Entry 7W0F (electron microscopy, 4.55 A resolution (low resolution: residue-level contacts below are approximate; hydrogen-bond / salt-bridge calls are withheld)); this record covers chains A and D of the 6 polymer chains in the assembly.

== Chain A ==
Molecule: Dicer-2, isoform A
From: Drosophila melanogaster
Notes: EC 3.1.21.1, 3.1.26.-, 3.1.26.3, 3.6.1.3
UniProt: A1ZAW0 (A1ZAW0_DROME); residues 1-1722 here = UniProt positions 1-1722
Amino-acid sequence (1722 residues; numbered 1 to 1722; the number before each row is that of its first residue):
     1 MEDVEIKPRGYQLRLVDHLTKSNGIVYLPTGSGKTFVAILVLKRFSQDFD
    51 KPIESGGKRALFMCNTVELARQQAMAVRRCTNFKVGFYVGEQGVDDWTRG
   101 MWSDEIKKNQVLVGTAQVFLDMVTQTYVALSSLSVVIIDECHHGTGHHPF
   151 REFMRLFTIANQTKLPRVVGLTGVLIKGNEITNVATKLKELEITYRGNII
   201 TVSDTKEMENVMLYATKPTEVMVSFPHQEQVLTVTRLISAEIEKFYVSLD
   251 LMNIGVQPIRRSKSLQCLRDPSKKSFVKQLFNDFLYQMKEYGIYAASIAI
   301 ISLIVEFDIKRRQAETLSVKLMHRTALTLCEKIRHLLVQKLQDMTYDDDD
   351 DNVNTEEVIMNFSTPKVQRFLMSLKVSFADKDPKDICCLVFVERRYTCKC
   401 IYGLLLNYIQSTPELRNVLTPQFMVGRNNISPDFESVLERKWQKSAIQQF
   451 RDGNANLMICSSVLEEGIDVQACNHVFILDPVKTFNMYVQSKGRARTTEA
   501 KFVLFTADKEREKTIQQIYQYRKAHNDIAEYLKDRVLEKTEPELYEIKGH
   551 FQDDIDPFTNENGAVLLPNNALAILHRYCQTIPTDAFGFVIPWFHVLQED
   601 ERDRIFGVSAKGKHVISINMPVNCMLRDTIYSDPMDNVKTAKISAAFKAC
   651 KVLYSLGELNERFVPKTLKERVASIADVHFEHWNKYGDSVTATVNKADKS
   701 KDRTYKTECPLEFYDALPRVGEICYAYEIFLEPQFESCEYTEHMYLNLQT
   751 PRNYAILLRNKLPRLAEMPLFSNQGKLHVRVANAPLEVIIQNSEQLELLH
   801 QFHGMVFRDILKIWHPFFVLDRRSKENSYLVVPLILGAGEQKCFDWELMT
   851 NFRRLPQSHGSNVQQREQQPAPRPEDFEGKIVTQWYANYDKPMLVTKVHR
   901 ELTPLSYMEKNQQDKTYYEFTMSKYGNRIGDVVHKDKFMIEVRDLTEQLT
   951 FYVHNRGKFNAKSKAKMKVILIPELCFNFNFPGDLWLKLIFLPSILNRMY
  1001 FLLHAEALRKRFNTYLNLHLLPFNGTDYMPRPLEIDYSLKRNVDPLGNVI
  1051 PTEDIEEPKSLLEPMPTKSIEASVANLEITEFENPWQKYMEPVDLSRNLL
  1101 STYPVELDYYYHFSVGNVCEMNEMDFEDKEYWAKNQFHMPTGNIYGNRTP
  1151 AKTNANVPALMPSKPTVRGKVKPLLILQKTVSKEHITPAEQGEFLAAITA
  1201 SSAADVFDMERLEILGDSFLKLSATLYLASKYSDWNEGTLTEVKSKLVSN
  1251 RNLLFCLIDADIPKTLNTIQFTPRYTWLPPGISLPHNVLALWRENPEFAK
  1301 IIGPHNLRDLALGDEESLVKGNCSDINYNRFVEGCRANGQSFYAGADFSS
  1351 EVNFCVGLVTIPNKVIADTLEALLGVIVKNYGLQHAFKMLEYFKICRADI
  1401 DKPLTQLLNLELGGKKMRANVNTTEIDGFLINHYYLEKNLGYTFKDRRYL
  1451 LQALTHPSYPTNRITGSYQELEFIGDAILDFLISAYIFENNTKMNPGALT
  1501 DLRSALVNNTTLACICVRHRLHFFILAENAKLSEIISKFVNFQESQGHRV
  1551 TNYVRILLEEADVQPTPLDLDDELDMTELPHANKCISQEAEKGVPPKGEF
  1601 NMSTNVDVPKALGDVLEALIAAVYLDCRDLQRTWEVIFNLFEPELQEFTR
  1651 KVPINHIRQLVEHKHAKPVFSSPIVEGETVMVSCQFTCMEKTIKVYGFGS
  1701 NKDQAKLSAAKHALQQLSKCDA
Not modelled in the structure: 1, 1041-1168, 1553-1601, 1655-1722
Reported in the primary citation:
  - mutagenesis - D1217N/D1476N: abolished catalytic activity
  - catalytic residues: Asp1217, Asp1476 (citing earlier work)

== Chain D ==
Molecule: siRNA
Sequence (52 nucleotides; each row starts with the number of its first residue):
     1 GAGACUUGGGCAAUGUGACUGCUGAUCAGCAGUCACAUUGCCCAAGUCUC
    51 UU
Not modelled in the structure: 1-31

== Chain A / chain D interface ==
Pairs across the interface (42):
  Tyr886(A) - U52(D)
  Gln912(A) - U52(D)
  Tyr917(A) - U52(D)
  Phe920(A) - U52(D)
  Tyr925(A) - U51(D)
  Val953(A) - C41(D)
  Val953(A) - C42(D)
  Asn955(A) - C42(D)
  Asn955(A) - C43(D)
  Arg956(A) - C41(D)
  Arg956(A) - C42(D)
  Arg956(A) - C43(D)
  Gly957(A) - C43(D)
  Lys958(A) - C43(D)
  Lys958(A) - A44(D)
  Asn960(A) - C43(D)
  Asn960(A) - A44(D)
  Ala961(A) - A44(D)
  Ala961(A) - A45(D)
  Lys966(A) - U51(D)
  Met967(A) - U51(D)
  Met967(A) - U52(D)
  Lys968(A) - U52(D)
  Val969(A) - U51(D)
  Val969(A) - U52(D)
  Ile970(A) - U52(D)
  Leu971(A) - U51(D)
  Leu971(A) - U52(D)
  Glu1213(A) - G32(D)
  Ile1214(A) - G32(D)
  Ile1214(A) - U33(D)
  Asp1217(A) - G32(D)
  Gln1270(A) - G40(D)
  Asn1495(A) - C34(D)
  Pro1496(A) - U33(D)
  Gly1497(A) - U33(D)
  Gly1497(A) - C34(D)
  Thr1500(A) - G32(D)
  Thr1500(A) - U33(D)
  Asp1501(A) - U33(D)
  Arg1503(A) - G32(D)
  Ser1504(A) - G32(D)
Also at the interface, not in a pair above, chain A (33 interface residues in all): Glu909, Gln948, Lys962, Ala1498
Also at the interface, not in a pair above, chain D (12 interface residues in all): C50

== Overview ==
33 residues of chain A and 12 residues of chain D are in contact. From the paper: catalytic residues
Asp1217(A) and Asp1476(A); D1217N/D1476N of chain A abolish catalytic activity.
Chain A is Dicer-2, isoform A (Drosophila melanogaster) and chain D is siRNA; the structure,
dmDicer2-LoqsPD-dsRNA Post-dicing status, was determined by electron microscopy (same publication as 7W0A,
7W0B, 7W0C, 7W0D and 7W0E).
